1FPJ - chains A and B; structure by X-ray diffraction, 2.20 A resolution.

[Chain A (and B)]
Molecule: Fructose-1,6-bisphosphatase
Source organism: Sus scrofa
Notes: EC 3.1.3.11; chain B of this document is another copy of the same molecule, construct and numbering; everything in this record applies to it too
Reference sequence: P00636 (F16P_PIG); residue numbers follow UniProt; this construct covers 1-335
Sequence (335 residues; numbered 1 to 335; the number before each row is that of its first residue):
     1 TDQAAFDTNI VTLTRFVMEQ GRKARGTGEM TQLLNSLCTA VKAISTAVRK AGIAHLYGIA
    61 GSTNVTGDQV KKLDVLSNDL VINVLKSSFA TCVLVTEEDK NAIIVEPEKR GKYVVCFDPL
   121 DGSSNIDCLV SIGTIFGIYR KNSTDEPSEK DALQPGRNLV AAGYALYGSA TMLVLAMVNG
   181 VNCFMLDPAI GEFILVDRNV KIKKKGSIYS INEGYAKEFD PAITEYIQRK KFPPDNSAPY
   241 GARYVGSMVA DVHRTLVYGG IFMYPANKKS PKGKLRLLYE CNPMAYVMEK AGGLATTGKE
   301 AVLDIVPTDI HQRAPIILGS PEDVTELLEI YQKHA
Disordered / not traced: 1-8, 62-71
Differences from the reference sequence: conflict Gln20 (Glu in P00636), Thr96 (Ser in P00636), Asn199 (Asp in P00636)
Curated features (UniProtKB/Swiss-Prot):
  - binding site (Mg(2+)): Glu98
Bound ions: thallium (I) ion site 1: Glu97, Glu98, Asp118, Leu120; thallium (I) ion site 2: Arg276, Glu280
Residues lining bound ligands:
  - 2,5-anhydro-1,6-di-O-phosphono-D-glucitol (AHG): Glu97, Asp121, Gly122, Ser123, Ser124, Asn212, Tyr215, Tyr244, Gly246, Ser247, Met248, Phe262, Tyr264, Lys274, Leu275
  - adenosine monophosphate (AMP): Val17, Gln20, Gly21, Ala24, Gly26, Thr27, Gly28, Glu29, Met30, Thr31, Leu34, Lys112, Tyr113, Arg140, Val160, Met177

[Interface between chain A and chain B]
Contacting residue pairs - 91 pairs, chain A then chain B:
  Asn9(A) - Tyr57(B)
  Asn9(A) - Gly58(B)  hydrogen bond (backbone-backbone)
  Ile10(A) - Ala54(B)
  Ile10(A) - Tyr57(B)
  Ile10(A) - Ile59(B)  hydrophobic
  Val48(A) - Ser169(B)
  Val48(A) - Ala170(B)
  Arg49(A) - Gly168(B)  hydrogen bond (side chain-backbone)
  Arg49(A) - Ser169(B)  hydrogen bond (side chain-backbone)
  Arg49(A) - Leu186(B)
  Arg49(A) - Pro188(B)
  Lys50(A) - Ala170(B)
  Lys50(A) - Met185(B)
  Lys50(A) - Asp187(B)
  Lys50(A) - Pro188(B)
  Ala51(A) - Asp187(B)
  Ala51(A) - Pro188(B)
  Gly52(A) - Asp187(B)  hydrogen bond (backbone-side chain)
  Gly52(A) - Ala189(B)
  Ile53(A) - Asp187(B)  hydrogen bond (backbone-side chain)
  Ala54(A) - Ile10(B)
  Ala54(A) - Asp187(B)  hydrogen bond (backbone-side chain)
  Ala54(A) - Ile190(B)  hydrophobic
  Tyr57(A) - Ile10(B)
  Tyr57(A) - Val196(B)
  Ile59(A) - Ile190(B)  hydrophobic
  Asp127(A) - Val257(B)
  Cys128(A) - His253(B)
  Leu129(A) - Gly168(B)
  Leu129(A) - Ser169(B)  hydrogen bond (backbone-backbone)
  Leu129(A) - Ala170(B)
  Leu129(A) - Met172(B)  hydrophobic
  Val130(A) - Ser169(B)
  Ser131(A) - Ser131(B)
  Gly168(A) - Arg49(B)  hydrogen bond (backbone-side chain)
  Gly168(A) - Leu129(B)
  Gly168(A) - Gly168(B)
  Ser169(A) - Val48(B)
  Ser169(A) - Arg49(B)  hydrogen bond (backbone-side chain)
  Ser169(A) - Leu129(B)  hydrogen bond (backbone-backbone)
  Ser169(A) - Val130(B)
  Ala170(A) - Val48(B)
  Ala170(A) - Lys50(B)
  Ala170(A) - Leu129(B)  hydrophobic
  Met172(A) - Leu129(B)  hydrophobic
  Met185(A) - Lys50(B)
  Asp187(A) - Lys50(B)
  Asp187(A) - Ala51(B)
  Asp187(A) - Gly52(B)  hydrogen bond (side chain-backbone)
  Asp187(A) - Ile53(B)  hydrogen bond (side chain-backbone)
  Asp187(A) - Ala54(B)  hydrogen bond (side chain-backbone)
  Pro188(A) - Arg49(B)
  Pro188(A) - Lys50(B)
  Pro188(A) - Ala51(B)
  Ala189(A) - Gly52(B)
  Ile190(A) - Ala54(B)  hydrophobic
  Ile194(A) - Tyr57(B)  hydrophobic
  Val196(A) - Tyr57(B)
  Tyr209(A) - Glu213(B)
  Asn212(A) - Ala242(B)  hydrogen bond (side chain-backbone)
  Asn212(A) - Arg243(B)
  Glu213(A) - Tyr209(B)
  Glu213(A) - Glu213(B)
  Glu213(A) - Lys231(B)  salt bridge
  Gly214(A) - Pro239(B)
  Gly214(A) - Tyr240(B)
  Ala216(A) - Lys231(B)
  Lys217(A) - Lys231(B)
  Lys217(A) - Phe232(B)
  Lys217(A) - Asn236(B)
  Lys231(A) - Glu213(B)  salt bridge
  Lys231(A) - Ala216(B)
  Lys231(A) - Lys217(B)
  Lys231(A) - Lys231(B)
  Phe232(A) - Lys217(B)
  Pro239(A) - Gly214(B)
  Tyr240(A) - Gly214(B)
  Ala242(A) - Asn212(B)  hydrogen bond (backbone-side chain)
  Ala242(A) - Gly214(B)
  Ala242(A) - Tyr244(B)
  Arg243(A) - Asn212(B)
  Arg243(A) - Tyr244(B)
  Arg243(A) - Val245(B)
  Arg243(A) - Gly246(B)
  Tyr244(A) - Ala242(B)
  Tyr244(A) - Arg243(B)
  Tyr244(A) - Tyr244(B)  hydrogen bond (backbone-backbone)
  Val245(A) - Arg243(B)
  Gly246(A) - Arg243(B)
  His253(A) - Cys128(B)
  Val257(A) - Asp127(B)
Interface residues without a listed pair, chain A (55 interface residues in all): Gly58, Ile132, Leu166, Tyr167, Leu186, Leu195, Pro233, Asn236, Gly241, Arg254, Tyr258
Interface residues without a listed pair, chain B (54 interface residues in all): Asn9, Ile132, Leu166, Tyr167, Ile194, Leu195, Gly241, Arg254, Tyr258

[Overview]
55 residues of chain A and 54 residues of chain B are in contact, with 16 hydrogen bonds and 2 salt bridges.
Among the polar pairs are Glu213(A)-Lys231(B), Arg49(A)-Gly168(B) and Arg49(A)-Ser169(B). Ligands of chain A:
adenosine monophosphate and 2,5-anhydro-1,6-di-O-phosphono-D-glucitol.
Both chains are Fructose-1,6-bisphosphatase (Sus scrofa). Entry 1FPJ (Fructose-1,6-bisphosphatase
(D-fructose-1,6-bisphosphate 1-phosphohydrolase) complexed with amp, 2,5-anhydro-D-glucitol-1,6-bisphosphate,
thallium (10 mm) and lithium ions (10 mm)) was determined by X-ray diffraction (same publication as 1FPI, 1FPK
and 1FPL).
